Entry 2W5R (X-ray diffraction, 1.70 A resolution); this record covers chain A.

Chain A:
Molecule: Processed glycerol phosphate lipoteichoic acid synthase
Organism: Staphylococcus aureus
Notes: fragment: extracellular domain, residues 218-641
UniProtKB: Q7A1I3 (LTAS_STAAW); residues 218-641 here = UniProt positions 218-641
Sequence (424 residues; row label = number of the first residue in the row):
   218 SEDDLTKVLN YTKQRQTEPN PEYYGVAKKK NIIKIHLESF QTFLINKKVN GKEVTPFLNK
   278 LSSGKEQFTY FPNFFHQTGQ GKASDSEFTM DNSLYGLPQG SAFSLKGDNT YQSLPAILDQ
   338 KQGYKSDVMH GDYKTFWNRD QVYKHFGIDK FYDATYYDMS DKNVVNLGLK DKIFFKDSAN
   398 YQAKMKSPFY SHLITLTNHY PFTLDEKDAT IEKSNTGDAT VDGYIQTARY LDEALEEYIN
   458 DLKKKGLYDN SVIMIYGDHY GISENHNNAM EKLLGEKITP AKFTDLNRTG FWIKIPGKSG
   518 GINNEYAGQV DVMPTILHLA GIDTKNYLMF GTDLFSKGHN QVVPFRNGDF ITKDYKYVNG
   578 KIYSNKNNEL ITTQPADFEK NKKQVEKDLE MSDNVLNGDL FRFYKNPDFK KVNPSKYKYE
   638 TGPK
Differences from the reference sequence: engineered mutation Ala300 (Thr in Q7A1I3)
Ion coordination: Mn2+: Glu255, Asp475, His476 (together with (2R)-2,3-dihydroxypropyl phosphate)
Ligand contacts: (2R)-2,3-dihydroxypropyl phosphate (GP9): Glu255, Gly298, Lys299, Ala300, Ser301, His347, Asp349, Phe353, Trp354, Arg356, Leu384, Leu413, His416, Asp475, His476
UniProt features mapped onto this chain:
  - binding site (Mn(2+)): Glu255, Asp475, His476
  - binding site (substrate): His416
  - mutagenesis: Glu255 (E255A: No activity), Gly298 (G298A: Reduced activity), His409 (H409A: Retained activity), His416 (H416A: No activity), Asp475 (D475A: No activity), His476 (H476A: No activity)
Reported in the primary citation:
  - catalytic residues: His416 (proposed by the authors, not directly observed)
  - mutagenesis - E255A, H416A, D475A, H476A: abolished growth
  - mutagenesis - H409A: unchanged growth
  - mutagenesis - G298A, D349A, W354A, R356A: decreased catalytic activity
  - mutagenesis - H347A, D349A, W354A, R356A: decreased growth
  - mutagenesis - E255A, H347A, H416A, D475A, H476A: abolished catalytic activity
  - mutagenesis - H409A: unchanged catalytic activity

Summary:
Bound to chain A: (2R)-2,3-dihydroxypropyl phosphate. The Mn2+ site is built by Glu255, Asp475 and His476.
UniProt lists 3 Mn2+-binding residues, substrate-binding residue His416 and 6 mutagenesis sites. From the
paper: the catalytic residue His416; E255A, H347A and H416A, among others, abolish catalytic activity; 10
substitutions were tested in all.
Chain A is Processed glycerol phosphate lipoteichoic acid synthase (Staphylococcus aureus); the structure,
Structure-based mechanism of lipoteichoic acid synthesis by Staphylococcus aureus LtaS, was determined by
X-ray diffraction, deposited together with 2W5Q, 2W5S and 2W5T.
